PDB entry 7JRJ | electron microscopy, 3.03 A resolution | chains I and J of the 15 polymer chains in the assembly

# Chain I
Name: Flagellar radial spoke protein 2
Source organism: Chlamydomonas reinhardtii
UniProt: Q6UBQ3 (RSP2_CHLRE); residue numbers follow UniProt; this construct covers 1-738
Sequence (738 residues; numbered 1 to 738; the number before each row is that of its first residue):
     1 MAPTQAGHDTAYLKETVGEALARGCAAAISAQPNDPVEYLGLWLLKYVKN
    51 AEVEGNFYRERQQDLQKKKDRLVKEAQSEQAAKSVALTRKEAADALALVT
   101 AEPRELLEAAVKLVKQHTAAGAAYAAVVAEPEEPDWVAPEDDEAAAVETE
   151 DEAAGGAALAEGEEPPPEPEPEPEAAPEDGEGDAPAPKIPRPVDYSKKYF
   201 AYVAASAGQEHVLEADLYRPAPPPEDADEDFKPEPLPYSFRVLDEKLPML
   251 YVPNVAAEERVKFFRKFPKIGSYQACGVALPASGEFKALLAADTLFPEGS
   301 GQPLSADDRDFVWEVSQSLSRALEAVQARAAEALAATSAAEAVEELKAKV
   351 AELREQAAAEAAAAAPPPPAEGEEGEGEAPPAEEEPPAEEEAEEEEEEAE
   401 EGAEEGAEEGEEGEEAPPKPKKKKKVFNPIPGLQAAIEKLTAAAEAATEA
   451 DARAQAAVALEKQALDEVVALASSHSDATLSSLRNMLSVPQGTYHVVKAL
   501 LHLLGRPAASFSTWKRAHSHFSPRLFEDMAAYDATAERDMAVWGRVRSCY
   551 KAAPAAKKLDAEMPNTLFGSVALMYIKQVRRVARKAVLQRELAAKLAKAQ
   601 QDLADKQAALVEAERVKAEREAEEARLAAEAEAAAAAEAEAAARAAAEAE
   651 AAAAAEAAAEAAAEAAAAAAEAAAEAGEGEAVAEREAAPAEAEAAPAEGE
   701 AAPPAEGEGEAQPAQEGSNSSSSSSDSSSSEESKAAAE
Unresolved in the structure: 1-17, 136-189, 223-232, 335-460, 535-738
Swiss-Prot annotation at these positions:
  - modified residue (Asymmetric dimethylarginine): Arg104, Arg260, Arg453, Arg538, Arg615

# Chain J
Name: unknown protein
Source organism: Chlamydomonas reinhardtii
Sequence (4 residues; numbered 1 to 4; the number before each row is that of its first residue; X marks 4 residues of unknown identity (built as UNK)):
     1 XXXX

# Chain I / chain J interface
Chain I residues in contact with chain J, 20 residues: Ala122, Tyr124, Tyr202, Gln209, His211, Val212, Leu217, Pro237, Tyr238, Ser239, Val261, Lys262, Phe263, Phe264, Arg265, Lys269, Tyr273, Asp293, Leu295, Glu298

# Summary
No residue of chain I is in contact with chain J.
Here chain I is Flagellar radial spoke protein 2 and chain J is unknown protein, both from Chlamydomonas
reinhardtii. Entry 7JRJ (Chlamydomonas reinhardtii radial spoke head and neck (recombinant)) was determined by
electron microscopy, deposited together with 7JR9.
